6CX5 - chains A and D of the 4 polymer chains in the assembly; structure by X-ray diffraction, 2.40 A resolution.

== Chain A ==
Name: Antigen-presenting glycoprotein CD1d1
Organism: Mus musculus
UniProt: A0A0R4J090 (A0A0R4J090_MOUSE); residues 1-279 here correspond to UniProt positions 19-297 (UniProt number = residue number + 18)
Sequence (285 residues; numbered 1 to 285; the number before each row is that of its first residue):
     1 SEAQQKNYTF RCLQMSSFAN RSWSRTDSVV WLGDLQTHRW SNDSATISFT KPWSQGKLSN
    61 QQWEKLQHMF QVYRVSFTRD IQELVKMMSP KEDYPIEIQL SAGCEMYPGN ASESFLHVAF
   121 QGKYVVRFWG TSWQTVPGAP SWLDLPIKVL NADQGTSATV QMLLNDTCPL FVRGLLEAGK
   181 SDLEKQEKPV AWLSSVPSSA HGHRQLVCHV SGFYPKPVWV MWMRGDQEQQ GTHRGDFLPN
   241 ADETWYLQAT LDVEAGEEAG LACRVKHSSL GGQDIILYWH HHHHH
Not modelled in the structure: 1-6, 110-111, 197-203, 280-285
Disulfide bonds: Cys-104/Cys-168, Cys-208/Cys-263
Covalent attachments: N-acetylglucosamine (NAG) linked to Asn-20, Asn-42; glycan linked to Asn-165
Differences from the reference sequence: expression tag (280-285)
Metal / ion sites: Na+: Asp-80 (shared with 1 residue of chain C)
Small-molecule neighbours: FJM ((5R,6S,7S)-5,6-dihydroxy-7-(octanoylamino)-N-(8-phenyloctyl)-8-{[(2S,3R,4S,5R,6R)-3,4,5-trihydroxy-6-(hydroxymethyl)tetrahydro-2H-pyran-2-yl]oxy}octanamide (non-preferred name)): Met-69, Val-72, Tyr-73, Ser-76, Phe-77, Asp-80, Ile-81, Leu-84, Val-85, Met-88, Ile-96, Ile-98, Leu-100, Leu-116, Val-118, Phe-120, Val-126, Trp-133, Trp-142, Leu-143, Pro-146, Leu-150, Asp-153, Gly-155, Thr-156, Thr-159, Val-160, Leu-163

== Chain D ==
Name: Chimeric T cell antigen receptor beta chain Vb8.2, vb11
Organism: Mus musculus
Sequence (241 residues; numbered 0 to 240; the number before each row is that of its first residue; numbering starts at 0):
     0 MEAAVTQSPR NKVAVTGGKV TLSCNQTNNH NNMYWYRQDT GHGLRLIHYS YGAGSTEKGD
    60 IPDGYKASRP SQENFSLILE LATPSQTSVY FCASGDEGYT QYFGPGTRLL VLEDLRNVTP
   120 PKVSLFEPSK AEISHTQKAT LVCLATGFYP DHVELSWWVN GKEVHSGVCT DPQPLKEQPA
   180 LNDSRYSLSS RLRVSATFWQ NPRNHFRCQV QFYGLSENDE WTQDRAKPVT QIVSAEAWGR
   240 A
Not modelled in the structure: 0-1
Disulfide bonds: Cys-23/Cys-91, Cys-142/Cys-207

== Interface between chain A and chain D ==
Contacting residue pairs - 10 pairs, chain A then chain D:
  Glu-83(A) with Tyr-48(D), hydrogen bond; Tyr-50(D), hydrogen bond
  Lys-86(A) with Tyr-48(D), hydrogen bond; Tyr-50(D); Glu-56(D)
  Met-87(A) with Tyr-50(D)
  Leu-145(A) with Asn-30(D)
  Lys-148(A) with Glu-96(D)
  Val-149(A) with Glu-96(D)
  Ala-152(A) with Glu-96(D)
Other interface residues (no listed pair), chain D (6 interface residues in all): Gly-97

== Summary ==
The interface between chain A and chain D involves 7 residues on one side and 6 on the other, with 3 hydrogen
bonds. Polar pairs include Glu-83(A)/Tyr-48(D), Glu-83(A)/Tyr-50(D) and Lys-86(A)/Tyr-48(D). Bound to chain A:
compound FJM. N-acetylglucosamine is covalently linked to Asn-20(A) and Asn-42(A).
Chain A is Antigen-presenting glycoprotein CD1d1 and chain D is Chimeric T cell antigen receptor beta chain
Vb8.2, vb11, both from Mus musculus; the structure, Structure of alpha-GSA[8,8P] bound by CD1d and in complex
with the Va14Vb8.2 TCR, was determined by X-ray diffraction (same publication as 6C5M, 6C69, 6C6A, 6C6C, 6C6E,
6C6H and 10 further entries).
